8CEF - chains C and J of the 5 polymer chains in the assembly; structure by X-ray diffraction, 2.49 A resolution.

== Chain C (and J) ==
Name: Nuclear receptor DNA binding domain
Source organism: Mus musculus
Notes: chain J of this document is another copy of the same molecule, construct and numbering; everything in this record applies to it too
Amino-acid sequence (126 residues; each row starts with the number of its first residue):
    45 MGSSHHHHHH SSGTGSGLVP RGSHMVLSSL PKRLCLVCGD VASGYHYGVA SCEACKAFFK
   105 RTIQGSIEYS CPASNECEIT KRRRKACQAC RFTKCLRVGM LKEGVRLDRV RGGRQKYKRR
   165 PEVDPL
Disordered / not traced: 45-73, 159-170 (chain J: 45-74, 163-170)
Bound ions: Zn2+ site 1: Cys79, Cys82, Cys96, Cys99; Zn2+ site 2: Cys115, Cys121, Cys131, Cys134
From the paper describing this entry:
  - self-association interface (contacts with another copy of this molecule); pairs are residue here / residue on that copy: Pro116-Glu122 (backbone contact), Ala117-Ala117 (hydrophobic contact), Arg127-Ser114, Pro116, Pro116
  - binding site for the 26-nt DNA strand: Glu97, Arg105, Arg128, Lys129, Arg158
  - binding site for the 26-nt DNA strand: Glu97, Lys100, Lys104, Arg105, Arg155
  - binding site for the 26-nt DNA strand: Arg105, Tyr161
  - contacts within the chain: Phe103-Val149, Ile107-Val149, Arg150-Asp152 (salt bridge)
  - specificity-determining residues: Glu97 (proposed by the authors, not directly observed)
  - binding site for the 26-nt DNA strand: Tyr161

== Chain C / chain J interface ==
Pairs across the interface (4):
  Ile111(C) - Arg153(J)
  Gln132(C) - Arg155(J)  hydrogen bond
  Arg153(C) - Arg105(J)
  Arg153(C) - Ile111(J)
Other interface residues (no listed pair), chain C (4 interface residues in all): Gly109

== In short ==
Chain C and chain J each contribute 4 residues to their interface, with 1 hydrogen bond. Its one
hydrogen-bonded contact is Gln132(C)-Arg155(J). Cys79(C), Cys82(C), Cys96(C) and Cys99(C) coordinate Zn2+ site
1. The paper reports a binding site for the 26-nt DNA strand at Glu97(C), Arg105(C) and Arg128(C) among
others; the specificity determinant Glu97(C).
Both chains are Nuclear receptor DNA binding domain (Mus musculus). Entry 8CEF (Asymmetric Dimerization in a
Transcription Factor Superfamily is Promoted by Allosteric Interactions with DNA) was determined by X-ray
diffraction.
